Entry 8UTR (electron microscopy, 3.30 A resolution); this record covers chains K and B of the 3 polymer chains in the assembly.

Chain K:
Name: Kinesin-like protein KIF1A
Organism: Homo sapiens
Reference sequence: Q12756 (KIF1A_HUMAN); numbering as in UniProt (aligned over 1-393)
Amino-acid sequence (438 residues; row label = number of the first residue in the row):
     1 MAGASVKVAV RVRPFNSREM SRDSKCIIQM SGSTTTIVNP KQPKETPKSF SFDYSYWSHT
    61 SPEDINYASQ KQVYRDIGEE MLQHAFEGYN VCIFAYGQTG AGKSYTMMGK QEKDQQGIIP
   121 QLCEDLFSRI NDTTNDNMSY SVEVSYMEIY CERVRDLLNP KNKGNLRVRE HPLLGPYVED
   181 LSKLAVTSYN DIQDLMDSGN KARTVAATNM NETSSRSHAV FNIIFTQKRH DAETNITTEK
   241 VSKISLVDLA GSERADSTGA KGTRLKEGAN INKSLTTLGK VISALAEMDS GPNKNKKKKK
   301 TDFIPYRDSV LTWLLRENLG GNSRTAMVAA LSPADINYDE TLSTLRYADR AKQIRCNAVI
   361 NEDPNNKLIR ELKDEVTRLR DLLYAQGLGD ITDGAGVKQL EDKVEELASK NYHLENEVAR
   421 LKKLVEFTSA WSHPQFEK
Unresolved in the structure: 358-438
Differences from the reference sequence: linker (394-425); expression tag (426-438)
Residues lining bound ligands: ADP (adenosine-5'-diphosphate): Arg11, Arg13, Pro14, Ser58, Tyr67, Gln98, Thr99, Gly100, Ala101, Gly102, Lys103, Ser104, Tyr105
What the authors report for this chain:
  - conformationally variable residues (order/disorder transition): Asn357

Chain B:
Name: Tubulin beta-2B chain
Organism: Sus scrofa
Reference sequence: A0A287AGU7 (A0A287AGU7_PIG); residues 1-445 here = UniProt positions 1-445
Amino-acid sequence (445 residues; each row starts with the number of its first residue):
     1 MREIVHIQAG QCGNQIGAKF WEVISDEHGI DPTGSYHGDS DLQLERINVY YNEATGNKYV
    61 PRAILVDLEP GTMDSVRSGP FGQIFRPDNF VFGQSGAGNN WAKGHYTEGA ELVDSVLDVV
   121 RKESESCDCL QGFQLTHSLG GGTGSGMGTL LISKIREEYP DRIMNTFSVM PSPKVSDTVV
   181 EPYNATLSVH QLVENTDETY CIDNEALYDI CFRTLKLTTP TYGDLNHLVS ATMSGVTTCL
   241 RFPGQLNADL RKLAVNMVPF PRLHFFMPGF APLTSRGSQQ YRALTVPELT QQMFDSKNMM
   301 AACDPRHGRY LTVAAIFRGR MSMKEVDEQM LNVQNKNSSY FVEWIPNNVK TAVCDIPPRG
   361 LKMSATFIGN STAIQELFKR ISEQFTAMFR RKAFLHWYTG EGMDEMEFTE AESNMNDLVS
   421 EYQQYQDATA DEQGEFEEEE GEDEA
Unresolved in the structure: 434-445
Residues lining bound ligands:
  - GDP (guanosine-5'-diphosphate): Gly10, Gln11, Cys12, Gln15, Asn99, Ser138, Gly140, Gly142, Thr143, Gly144, Asp177, Glu181, Asn204, Tyr222, Leu225, Asn226
  - GTP (guanosine-5'-triphosphate): Gln245, Leu246, Lys252
  - taxol (TA1): Glu22, Val23, Asp26, Glu27, Leu215, Leu217, Asp224, His227, Leu228, Ala231, Ser234, Phe270, Pro272, Leu273, Thr274, Ser275, Arg276, Gln279, Arg318, Pro358, Arg359, Gly360, Leu361

Interface between chain K and chain B:
Residue-residue contacts (21; chain K residue first):
  Arg153(K) - Glu157(B)  salt bridge
  Arg169(K) - Met406(B)
  Arg169(K) - Glu407(B)
  Arg169(K) - Glu410(B)  salt bridge
  Glu170(K) - Glu410(B)  hydrogen bond (backbone-side chain)
  Glu170(K) - Ser413(B)  hydrogen bond
  Pro172(K) - Thr409(B)
  Tyr177(K) - Met406(B)
  Lys266(K) - Asp161(B)  salt bridge
  Asn295(K) - Gln433(B)  hydrogen bond
  Lys297(K) - Gln433(B)
  Lys299(K) - Glu432(B)  hydrogen bond (side chain-backbone)
  Lys299(K) - Gln433(B)  hydrogen bond (side chain-backbone)
  Phe303(K) - Ser420(B)
  Phe303(K) - Glu421(B)
  Phe303(K) - Gln424(B)
  Arg307(K) - Arg262(B)
  Arg307(K) - Ser413(B)  hydrogen bond
  Arg307(K) - Asn414(B)  hydrogen bond
  Arg307(K) - Asp417(B)  salt bridge
  Asp308(K) - Arg262(B)
Also at the interface, not in a pair above, chain K (17 interface residues in all): Asn165, Arg167, His171, Lys280, Lys300
Also at the interface, not in a pair above, chain B (19 interface residues in all): Pro160, Phe260, Pro261, Asp427
From the paper, about this interface:
  - residue pairs: Lys300(K)-Asp427(B)

Overview:
Chain K and chain B form an interface of 17 and 19 residues respectively, with 7 hydrogen bonds and 4 salt
bridges. Among the polar pairs are Arg153(K)-Glu157(B), Arg169(K)-Glu410(B) and Lys266(K)-Asp161(B). The paper
describes a contact between Lys300(K) and Asp427(B). Bound to chain K: ADP. From the paper: conformational
variability at Asn357(K).
Here chain K is Kinesin-like protein KIF1A (Homo sapiens) and chain B is Tubulin beta-2B chain (Sus scrofa).
Entry 8UTR (KIF1A[1-393] ADP bound in complex with a microtubule) was determined by electron microscopy (same
publication as 8UTN, 8UTO, 8UTP, 8UTQ, 8UTS, 8UTT and 4 further entries).
